Entry 6O5N (X-ray diffraction, 3.00 A resolution); this record covers chains B and F of the 6 polymer chains in the assembly.

[Chain B]
Name: Tubulin beta-2B chain
Source organism: Sus scrofa
Reference sequence: A0A287AGU7 (A0A287AGU7_PIG); residue numbers follow UniProt; this construct covers 1-445
Amino-acid sequence (445 residues; row label = number of the first residue in the row):
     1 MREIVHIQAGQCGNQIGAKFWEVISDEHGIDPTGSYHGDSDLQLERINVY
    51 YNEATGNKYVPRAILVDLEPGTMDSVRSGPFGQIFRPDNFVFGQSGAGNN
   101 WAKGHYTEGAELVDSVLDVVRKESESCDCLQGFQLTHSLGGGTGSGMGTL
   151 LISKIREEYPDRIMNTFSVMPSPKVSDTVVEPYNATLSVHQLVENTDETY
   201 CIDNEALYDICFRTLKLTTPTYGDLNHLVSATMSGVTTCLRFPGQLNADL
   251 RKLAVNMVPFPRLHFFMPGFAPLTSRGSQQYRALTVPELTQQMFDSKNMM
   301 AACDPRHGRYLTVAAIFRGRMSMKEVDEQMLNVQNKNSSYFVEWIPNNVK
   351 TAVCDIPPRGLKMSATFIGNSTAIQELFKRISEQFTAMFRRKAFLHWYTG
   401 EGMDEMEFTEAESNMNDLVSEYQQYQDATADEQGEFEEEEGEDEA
Disordered / not traced: 1, 429-445
Metal / ion sites: Mg2+: Gln-11, Asp-177 (together with GDP)
Residues lining bound ligands:
  - GDP (guanosine-5'-diphosphate): Ala-9, Gly-10, Gln-11, Cys-12, Gln-15, Ile-16, Asp-67, Asn-99, Ser-138, Gly-140, Gly-141, Gly-142, Thr-143, Gly-144, Ser-145, Val-169, Pro-171, Val-175, Asp-177, Glu-181, Asn-204, Leu-207, Tyr-222, Leu-225, Asn-226
  - QW9 ([2-(4-methyl-1H-indol-3-yl)-1H-imidazol-5-yl](3,4,5-trimethoxyphenyl)methanone): Gly-235, Val-236, Cys-239, Leu-240, Leu-246, Asn-247, Ala-248, Asp-249, Leu-250, Lys-252, Leu-253, Asn-256, Met-257, Thr-312, Val-313, Ala-314, Ala-315, Ile-316, Asn-347, Asn-348, Val-349, Lys-350, Ala-352, Ile-368

[Chain F]
Name: Tubulin Tyrosine Ligase
Source organism: Gallus gallus
Reference sequence: E1BQ43 (E1BQ43_CHICK); numbering as in UniProt (aligned over 1-378)
Amino-acid sequence (384 residues; each row starts with the number of its first residue):
     1 MYTFVVRDENSSVYAEVSRLLLATGQWKRLRKDNPRFNLMLGERNRLPFG
    51 RLGHEPGLVQLVNYYRGADKLCRKASLVKLIKTSPELSESCTWFPESYVI
   101 YPTNLKTPVAPAQNGIRHLINNTRTDEREVFLAAYNRRREGREGNVWIAK
   151 SSAGAKGEGILISSEASELLDFIDEQGQVHVIQKYLEKPLLLEPGHRKFD
   201 IRSWVLVDHLYNIYLYREGVLRTSSEPYNSANFQDKTCHLTNHCIQKEYS
   251 KNYGRYEEGNEMFFEEFNQYLMDALNTTLENSILLQIKHIIRSCLMCIEP
   301 AISTKHLHYQSFQLFGFDFMVDEELKVWLIEVNGAPACAQKLYAELCQGI
   351 VDVAISSVFPLADTGQKTSQPTSIFIKLHHHHHH
Disordered / not traced: 104-127, 150-160, 248-251, 363-371, 381-384
Sequence notes: expression tag (379-384)

[Interface between chain B and chain F]
Residue-residue contacts (10; chain B residue first):
  Arg-309(B) / Arg-31(F)
  Leu-331(B) / Arg-36(F)
  Leu-331(B) / Pro-56(F)
  Gln-334(B) / Arg-36(F)
  Asn-335(B) / Thr-3(F)
  Asn-335(B) / Arg-36(F)  hydrogen bond
  Asn-335(B) / Leu-58(F)
  Ser-338(B) / Leu-30(F)
  Ser-338(B) / Asn-34(F)  hydrogen bond
  Ser-339(B) / Arg-31(F)
Interface residues without a listed pair, chain B (7 interface residues in all): Glu-343
Interface residues without a listed pair, chain F (9 interface residues in all): Lys-28, Gly-57

[In short]
The interface between chain B and chain F involves 7 residues on one side and 9 on the other, with 2 hydrogen
bonds. Polar pairs include Asn-335(B)/Arg-36(F) and Ser-338(B)/Asn-34(F). Chain B binds GDP and compound QW9.
Gln-11(B) and Asp-177(B) coordinate Mg2+.
Here chain B is Tubulin beta-2B chain (Sus scrofa) and chain F is Tubulin Tyrosine Ligase (Gallus gallus).
Entry 6O5N (Tubulin-RB3_SLD-TTL in complex with compound 10ab) was determined by X-ray diffraction together
with 6O5M and 6O61 from the same study.
